Entry 2BSR (X-ray diffraction, 2.30 A resolution); this record covers chains A and B of the 3 polymer chains in the assembly.

Chain A:
Protein: HLA class I histocompatibility antigen, B-27 alpha chain precursor
From: Homo sapiens
Reference sequence: P03989 (1B27_HUMAN); residues 1-276 here correspond to UniProt positions 25-300 (UniProt number = residue number + 24)
Amino-acid sequence (276 residues; numbered 1 to 276; the number before each row is that of its first residue):
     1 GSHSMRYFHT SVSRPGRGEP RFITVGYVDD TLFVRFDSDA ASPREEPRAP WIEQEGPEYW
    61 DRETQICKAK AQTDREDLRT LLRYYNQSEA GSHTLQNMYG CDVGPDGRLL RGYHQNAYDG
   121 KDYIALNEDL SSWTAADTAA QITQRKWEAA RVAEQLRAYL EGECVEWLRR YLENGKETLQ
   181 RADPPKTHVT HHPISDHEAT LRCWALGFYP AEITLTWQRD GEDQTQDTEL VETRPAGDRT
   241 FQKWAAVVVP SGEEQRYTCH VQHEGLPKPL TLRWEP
Disulfide bonds: Cys-101/Cys-164, Cys-203/Cys-259
Differences from the reference sequence: conflict Asn-116 (Asp140 in P03989)

Chain B:
Protein: Beta-2-microglobulin
From: Homo sapiens
Reference sequence: P61769 (B2MG_HUMAN); residues 1-99 here correspond to UniProt positions 21-119 (UniProt number = residue number + 20)
Amino-acid sequence (100 residues; numbered 0 to 99; the number before each row is that of its first residue; numbering starts at 0):
     0 MIQRTPKIQV YSRHPAENGK SNFLNCYVSG FHPSDIEVDL LKNGERIEKV EHSDLSFSKD
    60 WSFYLLYYTE FTPTEKDEYA CRVNHVTLSQ PKIVKWDRDM
Disulfide bonds: Cys-25/Cys-80
Swiss-Prot annotation at these positions:
  - modified residue: Gln-2 (Pyrrolidone carboxylic acid)
  - glycosylation: Ile-1 (N-linked (Glc) (glycation) isoleucine), Lys-19 (N-linked (Glc) (glycation) lysine), Lys-41 (N-linked (Glc) (glycation) lysine), Lys-48 (N-linked (Glc) (glycation) lysine), Lys-58 (N-linked (Glc) (glycation) lysine), Lys-91 (N-linked (Glc) (glycation) lysine), Lys-94 (N-linked (Glc) (glycation) lysine)

Chain A / chain B interface:
Contacting residue pairs (51):
  Phe-8(A) with Phe-56(B), hydrophobic
  His-9(A) with Phe-56(B)
  Thr-10(A) with Leu-54(B); Phe-62(B)
  Val-12(A) with Ser-33(B)
  Val-25(A) with Asp-53(B)
  Tyr-27(A) with Ser-55(B); Tyr-63(B), hydrogen bond
  Arg-35(A) with Asp-53(B), salt bridge
  His-93(A) with Met-0(B)
  Gln-96(A) with His-31(B); Phe-56(B); Trp-60(B), hydrogen bond (side chain-backbone); Phe-62(B)
  Asn-97(A) with Phe-56(B)
  Gln-115(A) with Trp-60(B)
  Asn-116(A) with Trp-60(B)
  Ala-117(A) with Trp-60(B), hydrophobic
  Asp-119(A) with Met-0(B); Ile-1(B); His-31(B)
  Gly-120(A) with His-31(B), hydrogen bond (backbone-side chain); Trp-60(B)
  Lys-121(A) with Ile-1(B)
  Asp-122(A) with Trp-60(B), hydrogen bond
  His-192(A) with Asp-98(B)
  Arg-202(A) with Asp-98(B), hydrogen bond (side chain-backbone); Met-99(B)
  Trp-204(A) with Asp-98(B); Met-99(B)
  Val-231(A) with Gln-8(B)
  Glu-232(A) with Lys-6(B), salt bridge; Gln-8(B), hydrogen bond (backbone-side chain); Tyr-26(B); Ser-28(B), hydrogen bond
  Thr-233(A) with Tyr-26(B)
  Arg-234(A) with Gln-8(B), hydrogen bond; Tyr-10(B); Met-99(B), hydrogen bond (side chain-backbone)
  Pro-235(A) with Tyr-10(B), hydrogen bond (backbone-side chain); Tyr-26(B); Leu-65(B), hydrophobic
  Ala-236(A) with Arg-12(B), hydrogen bond (backbone-side chain); Asn-24(B), hydrogen bond (backbone-side chain)
  Gly-237(A) with Arg-12(B), hydrogen bond (backbone-side chain); Leu-65(B)
  Asp-238(A) with Arg-12(B)
  Gln-242(A) with Tyr-10(B); Ser-11(B), hydrogen bond (side chain-backbone); Arg-12(B), hydrogen bond (side chain-backbone)
  Trp-244(A) with Met-99(B), hydrogen bond (side chain-backbone)
Also at the interface, not in a pair above, chain A (34 interface residues in all): Ile-23, Ser-92, Thr-94, Met-98
Also at the interface, not in a pair above, chain B (24 interface residues in all): His-13, Asp-59

Overview:
34 residues of chain A face 24 of chain B across their interface, with 16 hydrogen bonds and 2 salt bridges.
Polar pairs include Arg-35(A)/Asp-53(B), Glu-232(A)/Lys-6(B) and Tyr-27(A)/Tyr-63(B).
Here chain A is HLA class I histocompatibility antigen, B-27 alpha chain precursor and chain B is
Beta-2-microglobulin, both from Homo sapiens. Entry 2BSR (Crystal structures and KIR3DL1 recognition of three
immunodominant viral peptides complexed to HLA-B2705) was determined by X-ray diffraction (same publication as
2BSS and 2BST).
